PDB entry 5XLP | electron microscopy, 4.20 A resolution (low resolution: residue-level contacts below are approximate; hydrogen-bond / salt-bridge calls are withheld) | chains F and M of the 6 polymer chains in the assembly

# Chain F
Molecule: CRISPR-associated protein Csy3
Organism: Pseudomonas aeruginosa (strain UCBPP-PA14)
Reference sequence: Q02MM1 (CSY3_PSEAB); residues 1-342 here = UniProt positions 1-342
Amino-acid sequence (342 residues; row label = number of the first residue in the row):
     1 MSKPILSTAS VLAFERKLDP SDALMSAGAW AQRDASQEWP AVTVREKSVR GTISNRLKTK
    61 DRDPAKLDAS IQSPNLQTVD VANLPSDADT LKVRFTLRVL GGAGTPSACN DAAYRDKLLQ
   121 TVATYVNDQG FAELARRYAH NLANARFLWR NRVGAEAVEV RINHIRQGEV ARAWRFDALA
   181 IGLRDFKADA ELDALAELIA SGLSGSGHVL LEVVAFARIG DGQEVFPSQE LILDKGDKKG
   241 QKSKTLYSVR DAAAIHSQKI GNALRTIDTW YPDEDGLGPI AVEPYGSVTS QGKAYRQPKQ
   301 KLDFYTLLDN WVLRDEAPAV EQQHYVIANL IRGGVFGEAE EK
Unresolved in the structure: 1-14, 341-342

# Chain M
Molecule: Uncharacterized protein AcrF1
Organism: Pseudomonas phage JBD30
Reference sequence: L7P7M1 (L7P7M1_9CAUD); residue numbers follow UniProt; this construct covers 1-78
Amino-acid sequence (78 residues; numbered 1 to 78; the number before each row is that of its first residue):
     1 MKFIKYLSTA HLNYMNIAVY ENGSKIKARV ENVVNGKSVG ARDFDSTEQL ESWFYGLPGS
    61 GLGRIENAMN EISRRENP

# How chain F and chain M interact
Residue-residue contacts (22):
  Ala-65(F) with Val-34(M)
  Ser-73(F) with Phe-3(M)
  Asn-75(F) with Phe-3(M)
  Leu-76(F) with Phe-3(M); Tyr-6(M)
  Val-79(F) with Tyr-6(M)
  Asp-80(F) with Tyr-6(M)
  Asn-83(F) with Tyr-6(M)
  Leu-84(F) with Thr-9(M); His-11(M)
  Pro-85(F) with His-11(M); Leu-12(M); Tyr-14(M)
  Ser-86(F) with His-11(M); Leu-12(M)
  Asp-87(F) with Leu-12(M)
  Tyr-247(F) with Asn-70(M); Arg-74(M)
  Arg-250(F) with Leu-12(M); Asn-13(M)
  Asp-251(F) with Leu-12(M); Glu-66(M)
Other interface residues (no listed pair), chain F (16 interface residues in all): Asp-63, Ala-88
Other interface residues (no listed pair), chain M (15 interface residues in all): Ala-10, Val-33, Met-69, Ser-73

# Summary
16 residues of chain F face 15 of chain M across their interface.
Here chain F is CRISPR-associated protein Csy3 (Pseudomonas aeruginosa (strain UCBPP-PA14)) and chain M is
Uncharacterized protein AcrF1 (Pseudomonas phage JBD30). Entry 5XLP (Anti-CRISPR proteins AcrF1/2 bound to Csy
surveillance complex with a 20nt spacer crRNA backbone region) was determined by electron microscopy (same
publication as 5XLO).
